1K2X - chains B and C of the 4 polymer chains in the assembly; structure by X-ray diffraction, 1.65 A resolution.

[Chain B]
Name: Putative L-asparaginase
From: Escherichia coli
Notes: EC 3.5.1.1; fragment: c-terminus (residues 179-321)
Reference sequence: P37595 (ASGX_ECOLI); residues 179-321 here = UniProt positions 179-321
Sequence (143 residues; numbered 179 to 321; the number before each row is that of its first residue):
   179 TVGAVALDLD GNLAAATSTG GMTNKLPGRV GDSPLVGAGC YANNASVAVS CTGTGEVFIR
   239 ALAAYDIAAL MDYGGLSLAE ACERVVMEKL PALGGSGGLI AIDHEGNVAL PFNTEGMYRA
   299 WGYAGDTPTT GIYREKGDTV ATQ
Disordered / not traced: 314-321
UniProt features mapped onto this chain:
  - active site: T179 (Nucleophile)
  - binding site (substrate): R207 to D210, T230 to G233
  - mutagenesis: T179 (T179A: Catalytically inactive)
What the authors report for this chain:
  - catalytic residues: T179 (citing earlier work)
  - binding site for chloride ion: R262, E293
  - conformationally variable residues (loop rearrangement): G199 to L204

[Chain C]
Name: Putative L-asparaginase
From: Escherichia coli
Notes: EC 3.5.1.1; fragment: n-terminus (residues 2-178)
Reference sequence: P37595 (ASGX_ECOLI); numbering as in UniProt (aligned over 2-178)
Sequence (177 residues; numbered 2 to 178; the number before each row is that of its first residue):
     2 GKAVIAIHGG AGAISRAQMS LQQELRYIEA LSAIVETGQK MLEAGESALD VVTEAVRLLE
    62 ECPLFNAGIG AVFTRDETHE LDACVMDGNT LKAGAVAGVS HLRNPVLAAR LVMEQSPHVM
   122 MIGEGAENFA FARGMERVSP EIFSTSLRYE QLLAARKEGA TVLDHSGAPL DEKQKMG
Disordered / not traced: 158-178
Modified / non-standard residues: C63 (s,s-(2-hydroxyethyl)thiocysteine; CME)
Construct notes: modified residue (63)
Metal / ion sites: Na+: L60, E61, C63, F66, A68, I70
UniProt features mapped onto this chain:
  - site: G178 (Cleavage)
What the authors report for this chain:
  - binding site for chloride ion: R104, S147

[How chain B and chain C interact]
Contacting residue pairs (24; chain B residue first):
  M200(B) - H119(C)
  L204(B) - H119(C)
  L204(B) - M122(C)  hydrophobic
  L204(B) - F130(C)  hydrophobic
  P205(B) - M122(C)
  P205(B) - G126(C)
  G206(B) - M121(C)
  G206(B) - M122(C)
  G206(B) - I123(C)  hydrogen bond (backbone-backbone)
  R207(B) - H119(C)
  R207(B) - M121(C)
  R207(B) - M122(C)
  V208(B) - M121(C)  hydrogen bond (backbone-backbone)
  V208(B) - I123(C)  hydrophobic
  E234(B) - P118(C)
  E234(B) - H119(C)  salt bridge
  E234(B) - V120(C)
  I237(B) - V120(C)  hydrophobic
  R238(B) - M87(C)
  R238(B) - T91(C)  hydrogen bond (side chain-backbone)
  R238(B) - L92(C)  hydrogen bond (side chain-backbone)
  R238(B) - K93(C)
  R238(B) - V120(C)
  L271(B) - L92(C)  hydrophobic
Other interface residues (no listed pair), chain B (12 interface residues in all): K203, L213
Other interface residues (no listed pair), chain C (13 interface residues in all): A127

[In short]
12 residues of chain B and 13 residues of chain C are in contact, with 4 hydrogen bonds and 1 salt bridge.
Polar contacts include E234(B)-H119(C), R238(B)-T91(C) and R238(B)-L92(C). The paper reports the catalytic
residue T179(B); a binding site for chloride ion at R262(B), E293(B) and R104(C) among others.
Chain B is Putative L-asparaginase and chain C is Putative L-asparaginase, both from Escherichia coli; the
structure, Crystal structure of putative asparaginase encoded by Escherichia coli ybiK gene, was determined by
X-ray diffraction (same publication as 1JN9 and 2ZAK).
